6PIJ - chains F and 1 of the 13 polymer chains in the assembly; structure by electron microscopy, 2.90 A resolution.

== Chain F ==
Protein: cas7 type I-F CRISPR-associated protein Csy3
From: Vibrio cholerae
Sequence (351 residues; numbered 2 to 352; the number before each row is that of its first residue):
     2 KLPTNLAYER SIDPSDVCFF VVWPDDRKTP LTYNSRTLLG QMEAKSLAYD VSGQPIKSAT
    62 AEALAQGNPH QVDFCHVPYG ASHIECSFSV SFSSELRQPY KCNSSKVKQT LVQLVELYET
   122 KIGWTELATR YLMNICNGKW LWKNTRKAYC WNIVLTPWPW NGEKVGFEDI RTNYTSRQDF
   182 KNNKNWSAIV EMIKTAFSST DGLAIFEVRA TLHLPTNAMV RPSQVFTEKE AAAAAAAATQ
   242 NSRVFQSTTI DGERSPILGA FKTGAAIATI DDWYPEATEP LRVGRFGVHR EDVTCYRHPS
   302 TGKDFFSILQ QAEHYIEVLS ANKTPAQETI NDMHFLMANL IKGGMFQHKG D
Not modelled in the structure: 44-69, 231-242, 350-352

== Chain 1 ==
Molecule: guide RNA
Sequence (60 nucleotides; row label = number of the first residue in the row):
     1 CUGAUAACUU ACAGGACGCU UUGGCUUCAU UGCUUUUCAG GUGAACUGCC GAGUAGGUAG

== How chain F and chain 1 interact ==
Pairs across the interface - 41 pairs, chain F then chain 1:
  Ala8(F) - U35(1)  sugar contact
  Tyr9(F) - U35(1)  hydrogen bond to the sugar
  Glu10(F) - U35(1)  phosphate contact
  Glu10(F) - U36(1)  phosphate contact
  Arg11(F) - U36(1)  hydrogen bond to the phosphate
  Arg11(F) - U37(1)  salt bridge to the phosphate
  Tyr101(F) - U34(1)  hydrogen bond to the sugar
  Tyr101(F) - U35(1)  sugar contact
  Lys102(F) - U35(1)  base contact
  Trp143(F) - C38(1)  base contact
  Arg147(F) - U42(1)  hydrogen bond to the phosphate
  Arg147(F) - G43(1)  salt bridge to the phosphate
  Met220(F) - G41(1)  base contact
  Met220(F) - A44(1)  hydrogen bond to the base
  Arg222(F) - G41(1)  salt bridge to the phosphate
  Arg222(F) - G43(1)  salt bridge to the phosphate
  Gln225(F) - A39(1)  sugar contact
  Gln225(F) - G40(1)  base contact
  Gln225(F) - G41(1)  hydrogen bond to the phosphate
  Val226(F) - A39(1)  base contact
  Phe227(F) - A39(1)  stacking on the base
  Lys230(F) - A39(1)  base contact
  Lys230(F) - G40(1)  base contact
  Arg244(F) - G41(1)  hydrogen bond to the base
  Gln247(F) - A39(1)  hydrogen bond to the phosphate
  Phe262(F) - U37(1)  phosphate contact
  Phe262(F) - C38(1)  sugar contact
  Lys263(F) - C38(1)  sugar contact
  Lys263(F) - G40(1)  salt bridge to the phosphate
  Ala266(F) - C38(1)  phosphate contact
  Arg283(F) - U37(1)  sugar contact
  Arg283(F) - C38(1)  salt bridge to the phosphate
  Arg291(F) - C38(1)  hydrogen bond to the sugar
  Arg291(F) - A39(1)  hydrogen bond to the phosphate
  Arg291(F) - G40(1)  salt bridge to the phosphate
  Glu292(F) - C38(1)  base contact
  Gly344(F) - U35(1)  sugar contact
  Gly344(F) - U36(1)  sugar contact
  Gly345(F) - U35(1)  sugar contact
  Gly345(F) - U36(1)  hydrogen bond to the sugar
  Met346(F) - U35(1)  base contact
Also at the interface, not in a pair above, chain F (30 interface residues in all): Phe75, Ser224, Thr228, Glu229, Lys343

== Summary ==
Chain F and chain 1 form an interface of 30 and 11 residues respectively; the contacts include 11 hydrogen
bonds, 7 salt bridges and 1 aromatic stacking contact. Polar pairs include Met220(F)-A44(1), Arg244(F)-G41(1)
and Tyr9(F)-U35(1).
Chain F is cas7 type I-F CRISPR-associated protein Csy3 (Vibrio cholerae) and chain 1 is guide RNA; the
structure, Target DNA-bound V. cholerae TniQ-Cascade complex, closed conformation, was determined by electron
microscopy, deposited together with 6PIF and 6PIG.
